2WRX - chains B and D of the 4 polymer chains in the assembly; structure by X-ray diffraction, 1.50 A resolution.

[Chain B (and D)]
Name: Insulin B chain
Notes: chain D of this document is another copy of the same molecule, construct and numbering; everything in this record applies to it too
Reference sequence: P01308 (INS_HUMAN); residues 1-30 here correspond to UniProt positions 25-54 (UniProt number = residue number + 24)
Amino-acid sequence (30 residues; row label = number of the first residue in the row):
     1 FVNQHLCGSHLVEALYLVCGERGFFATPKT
Disordered / not traced: 1, 29-30
Modified / non-standard residues: A26 (n-methyl-l-alanine; MAA)
Construct notes: engineered mutation A26 (Tyr50 in P01308)
Reported in the primary citation:
  - conformationally variable residues (loop rearrangement, order/disorder transition): F24 to A26, K29 to T30

[Chain B / chain D interface]
Contacting residue pairs (10):
  L11(B) - F25(D)  hydrophobic
  V12(B) - F25(D)  hydrophobic
  L15(B) - F25(D)  hydrophobic
  F25(B) - L11(D)  hydrophobic
  F25(B) - V12(D)  hydrophobic
  F25(B) - L15(D)  hydrophobic
  F25(B) - F25(D)
  F25(B) - A26(D)
  A26(B) - F25(D)
  A26(B) - A26(D)
Other interface residues (no listed pair), chain B (6 interface residues in all): G8
Other interface residues (no listed pair), chain D (6 interface residues in all): G8

[Overview]
The chain B/chain D interface involves 6 residues from each chain. From the paper: conformational variability
at F24(B) and K29(B).
Chain B and chain D are both Insulin B chain; the structure, Semi-synthetic analogue of human insulin
NMeAlaB26-insulin at pH 3.0, was determined by X-ray diffraction, deposited together with 2WRU, 2WRV, 2WRW,
2WS0, 2WS1, 2WS4, 2WS6 and 2WS7.
